Entry 6RQL (electron microscopy, 2.90 A resolution); this record covers chains A and I of the 20 polymer chains in the assembly.

Chain A:
Molecule: DNA-directed RNA polymerase I subunit RPA190
From: Saccharomyces cerevisiae
Notes: EC 2.7.7.6
UniProtKB: P10964 (RPA1_YEAST); residues 1-1664 here = UniProt positions 1-1664
Sequence (1664 residues; each row starts with the number of its first residue):
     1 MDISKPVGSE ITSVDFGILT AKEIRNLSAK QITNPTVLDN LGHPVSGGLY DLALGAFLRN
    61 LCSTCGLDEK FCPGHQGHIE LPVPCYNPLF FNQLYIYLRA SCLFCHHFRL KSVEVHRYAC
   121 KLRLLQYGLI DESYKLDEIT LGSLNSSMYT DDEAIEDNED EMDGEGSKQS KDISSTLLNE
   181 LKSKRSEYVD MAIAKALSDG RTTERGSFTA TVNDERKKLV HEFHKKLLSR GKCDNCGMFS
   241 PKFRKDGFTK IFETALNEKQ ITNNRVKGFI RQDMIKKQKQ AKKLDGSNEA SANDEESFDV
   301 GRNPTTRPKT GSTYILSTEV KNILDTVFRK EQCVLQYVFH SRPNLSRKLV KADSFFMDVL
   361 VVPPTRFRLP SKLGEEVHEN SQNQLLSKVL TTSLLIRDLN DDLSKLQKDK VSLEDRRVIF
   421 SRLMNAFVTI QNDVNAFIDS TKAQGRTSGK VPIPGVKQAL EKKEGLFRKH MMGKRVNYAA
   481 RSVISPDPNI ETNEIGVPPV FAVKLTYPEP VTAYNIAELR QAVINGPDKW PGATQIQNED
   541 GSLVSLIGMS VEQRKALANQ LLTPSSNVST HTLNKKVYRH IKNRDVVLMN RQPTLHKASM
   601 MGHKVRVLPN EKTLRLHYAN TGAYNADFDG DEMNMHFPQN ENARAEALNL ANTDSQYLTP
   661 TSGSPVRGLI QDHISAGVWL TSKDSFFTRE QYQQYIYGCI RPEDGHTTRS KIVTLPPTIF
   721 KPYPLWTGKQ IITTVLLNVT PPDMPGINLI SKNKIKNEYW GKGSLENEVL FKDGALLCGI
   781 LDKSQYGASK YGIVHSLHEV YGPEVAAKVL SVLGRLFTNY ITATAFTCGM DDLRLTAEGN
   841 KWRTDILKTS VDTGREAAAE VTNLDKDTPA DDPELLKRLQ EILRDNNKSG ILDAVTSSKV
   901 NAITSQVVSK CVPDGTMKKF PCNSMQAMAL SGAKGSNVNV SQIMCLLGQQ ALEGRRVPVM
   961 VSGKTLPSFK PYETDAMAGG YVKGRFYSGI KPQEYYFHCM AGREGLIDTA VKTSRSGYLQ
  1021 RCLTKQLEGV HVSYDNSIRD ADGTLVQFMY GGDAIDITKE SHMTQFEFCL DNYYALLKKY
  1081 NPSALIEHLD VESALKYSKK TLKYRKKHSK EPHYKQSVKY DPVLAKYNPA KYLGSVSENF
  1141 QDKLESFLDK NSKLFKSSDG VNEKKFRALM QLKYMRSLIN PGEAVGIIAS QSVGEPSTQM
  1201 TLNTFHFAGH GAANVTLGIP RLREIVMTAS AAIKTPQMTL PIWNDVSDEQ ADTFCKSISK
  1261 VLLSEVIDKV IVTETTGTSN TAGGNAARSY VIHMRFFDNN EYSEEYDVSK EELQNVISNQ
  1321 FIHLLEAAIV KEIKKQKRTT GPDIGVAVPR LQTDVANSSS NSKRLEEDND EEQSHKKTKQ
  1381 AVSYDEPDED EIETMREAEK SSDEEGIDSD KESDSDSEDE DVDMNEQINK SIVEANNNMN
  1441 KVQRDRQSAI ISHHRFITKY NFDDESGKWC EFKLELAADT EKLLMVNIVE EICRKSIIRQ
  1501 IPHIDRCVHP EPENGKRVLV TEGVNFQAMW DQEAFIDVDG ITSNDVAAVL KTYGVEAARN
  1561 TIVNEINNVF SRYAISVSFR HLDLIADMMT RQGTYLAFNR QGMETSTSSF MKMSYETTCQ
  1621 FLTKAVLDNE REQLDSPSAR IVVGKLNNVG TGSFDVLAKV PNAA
Unresolved in the structure: 1-2, 23, 142-171, 271-308, 407-416, 445-447, 1154-1159, 1206-1213, 1278-1286, 1419-1432, 1664
UniProt features mapped onto this chain:
  - region: P992 to E1004 (Bridging helix)
  - binding site (Zn(2+)): C62, C65, C72, H75, C102, C105, C233, C236
  - binding site (Mg(2+)): D627, D629, D631
  - modified residue (Phosphoserine): S889, S1636

Chain I:
Molecule: DNA-directed RNA polymerase I subunit RPA12
From: Saccharomyces cerevisiae
UniProtKB: P32529 (RPA12_YEAST); residues 1-125 here = UniProt positions 1-125
Sequence (125 residues; row label = number of the first residue in the row):
     1 MSVVGSLIFC LDCGDLLENP NAVLGSNVEC SQCKAIYPKS QFSNLKVVTT TADDAFPSSL
    61 RAKKSVVKTS LKKNELKDGA TIKEKCPQCG NEEMNYHTLQ LRSADEGATV FYTCTSCGYK
   121 FRTNN
Unresolved in the structure: 1
UniProt features mapped onto this chain:
  - zinc finger: C10 to C33 (C4-type), I82 to R122 (TFIIS-type)
  - binding site (Zn(2+)): C10, C13, C30, C33, C86, C89, C114, C117
  - mutagenesis: C10 (C10S: Severe growth defect), C13 (C13S: No effect), C30 (C30S: Limited growth defect), C33 (C33S: No effect)

Interface between chain A and chain I:
Residue-residue contacts (106; chain A residue first):
  D629(A) - D105(I)
  K756(A) - E92(I)  salt bridge
  Y759(A) - K83(I)
  E860(A) - K68(I)  salt bridge
  V861(A) - V67(I)
  V861(A) - K68(I)  hydrogen bond (backbone-backbone)
  T862(A) - V66(I)
  T862(A) - V67(I)
  N863(A) - V66(I)  hydrogen bond (side chain-backbone)
  N863(A) - V67(I)
  N863(A) - K68(I)
  R878(A) - V66(I)
  R878(A) - V67(I)
  E881(A) - S65(I)  hydrogen bond
  E881(A) - V66(I)
  E881(A) - V67(I)
  I882(A) - V67(I)  hydrophobic
  K888(A) - S65(I)  hydrogen bond
  K888(A) - V67(I)
  K888(A) - T69(I)
  I891(A) - K68(I)
  I891(A) - L71(I)
  A894(A) - L71(I)  hydrophobic
  A894(A) - L76(I)  hydrophobic
  V895(A) - L71(I)  hydrophobic
  S898(A) - K77(I)
  N901(A) - D78(I)  hydrogen bond
  N901(A) - G79(I)
  N901(A) - A80(I)
  T904(A) - Y96(I)
  S905(A) - G79(I)  hydrogen bond (side chain-backbone)
  S905(A) - T81(I)
  P913(A) - K83(I)
  K934(A) - N125(I)
  G935(A) - N125(I)  hydrogen bond (backbone-backbone)
  S936(A) - Y112(I)
  N937(A) - I82(I)
  N937(A) - E84(I)
  V938(A) - I82(I)
  V938(A) - Y96(I)  hydrophobic
  V938(A) - T98(I)
  V938(A) - V110(I)  hydrophobic
  V938(A) - Y112(I)
  E1004(A) - L99(I)
  G1005(A) - Q100(I)
  G1005(A) - L101(I)
  L1006(A) - Q100(I)
  L1006(A) - R102(I)
  D1008(A) - L101(I)
  T1009(A) - L101(I)  hydrogen bond (side chain-backbone)
  T1009(A) - R102(I)  hydrogen bond (side chain-backbone)
  Q1199(A) - R122(I)
  L1202(A) - L101(I)  hydrophobic
  L1202(A) - F111(I)  hydrophobic
  S1264(A) - F56(I)
  E1265(A) - S58(I)  hydrogen bond (backbone-side chain)
  I1267(A) - F56(I)  hydrophobic
  I1267(A) - R61(I)  hydrogen bond (backbone-side chain)
  D1268(A) - R61(I)  salt bridge
  K1269(A) - T50(I)
  K1269(A) - T51(I)
  V1270(A) - T49(I)
  V1270(A) - T50(I)
  V1270(A) - T51(I)  hydrogen bond (backbone-backbone)
  I1271(A) - V48(I)  hydrophobic
  I1271(A) - T49(I)
  V1272(A) - V47(I)
  V1272(A) - V48(I)
  V1272(A) - T49(I)  hydrogen bond (backbone-backbone)
  T1273(A) - V47(I)
  T1273(A) - V48(I)
  E1274(A) - L45(I)
  E1274(A) - K46(I)
  E1274(A) - V47(I)  hydrogen bond (backbone-backbone)
  T1275(A) - L45(I)  hydrogen bond (side chain-backbone)
  T1276(A) - N21(I)  hydrogen bond
  T1276(A) - S43(I)
  T1276(A) - N44(I)
  T1276(A) - L45(I)
  G1277(A) - N21(I)
  F1297(A) - L60(I)  hydrophobic
  F1297(A) - K64(I)
  E1301(A) - L60(I)
  E1301(A) - K64(I)  salt bridge
  Y1302(A) - L60(I)  hydrophobic
  E1305(A) - S59(I)  hydrogen bond
  E1305(A) - L60(I)
  E1305(A) - K63(I)
  Y1306(A) - S58(I)
  Y1306(A) - S59(I)
  Y1306(A) - L60(I)
  A1478(A) - N21(I)
  T1480(A) - N19(I)
  K1482(A) - V47(I)
  V1486(A) - T49(I)
  V1486(A) - T50(I)
  V1486(A) - T51(I)
  E1490(A) - T51(I)  hydrogen bond
  E1490(A) - A52(I)  hydrogen bond (side chain-backbone)
  E1490(A) - A55(I)
  E1490(A) - F56(I)
  C1493(A) - F56(I)  hydrophobic
  R1494(A) - A55(I)  hydrogen bond (side chain-backbone)
  E1511(A) - K73(I)
  E1511(A) - N74(I)
  A1574(A) - K120(I)
Also at the interface, not in a pair above, chain A (70 interface residues in all): A902, V908, N939, Q942, A951, K1012, F1205, R1288, N1369, D1479, E1481, Y1573
Also at the interface, not in a pair above, chain I (58 interface residues in all): A22, P57, S70, H97, S103, A108, F121

Summary:
Chain A and chain I form an interface of 70 and 58 residues respectively, with 20 hydrogen bonds and 4 salt
bridges. Polar contacts include K756(A)-E92(I), E860(A)-K68(I) and D1268(A)-R61(I).
Here chain A is DNA-directed RNA polymerase I subunit RPA190 and chain I is DNA-directed RNA polymerase I
subunit RPA12, both from Saccharomyces cerevisiae. Entry 6RQL (RNA Polymerase I Closed Conformation 2 (CC2))
was determined by electron microscopy (same publication as 6RQH, 6RQT, 6RRD, 6RUI, 6RUO and 6RWE).
